PDB entry 7L8W | electron microscopy, 4.10 A resolution (low resolution: residue-level contacts below are approximate; hydrogen-bond / salt-bridge calls are withheld) | chains D and F of the 8 polymer chains in the assembly

Chain D (and F):
Molecule: BG505 SOSIP.v5.2 N241/N289 - gp41
Source organism: Human immunodeficiency virus 1
Notes: chain F of this document is another copy of the same molecule, construct and numbering; everything in this record applies to it too
Amino-acid sequence (145 residues; row label = number of the first residue in the row):
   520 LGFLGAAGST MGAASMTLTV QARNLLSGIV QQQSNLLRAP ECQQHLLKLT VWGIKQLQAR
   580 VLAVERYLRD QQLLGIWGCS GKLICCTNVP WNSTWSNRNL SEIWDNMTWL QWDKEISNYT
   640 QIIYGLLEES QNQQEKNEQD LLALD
Unresolved in the structure: 547-557, 664 (chain F: 520, 547-557, 664)
Disulfide bonds: Cys-598/Cys-604
Covalently attached groups: N-acetylglucosamine (NAG) linked to Asn-611, Asn-618, Asn-637

Interface between chain D and chain F:
Pairs across the interface (28; chain D residue first):
  Met-535(D) / Asn-651(F)
  Thr-538(D) / Ile-595(F)
  Thr-538(D) / Asn-651(F)
  Ala-541(D) / Gln-591(F)
  Arg-542(D) / Gln-591(F)
  Arg-542(D) / Glu-647(F)
  Leu-545(D) / Leu-587(F)
  Leu-545(D) / Arg-588(F)
  Leu-545(D) / Gln-591(F)
  Leu-566(D) / Val-570(F)
  Leu-566(D) / Ile-573(F)
  Leu-566(D) / Lys-574(F)
  Thr-569(D) / Thr-569(F)
  Ile-573(D) / Ile-573(F)
  Leu-576(D) / Leu-576(F)
  Leu-576(D) / Gln-577(F)
  Arg-579(D) / Glu-584(F)
  Val-583(D) / Leu-587(F)
  Tyr-586(D) / Gln-591(F)
  Leu-587(D) / Leu-587(F)
  Gly-600(D) / Gly-594(F)
  Lys-601(D) / Glu-654(F)
  Leu-602(D) / Asn-651(F)
  Leu-602(D) / Glu-654(F)
  Ile-603(D) / Glu-654(F)
  Ile-603(D) / Gln-658(F)
  Cys-605(D) / Gln-658(F)
  Cys-605(D) / Leu-661(F)
Other interface residues (no listed pair), chain D (20 interface residues in all): Ser-534, Val-580
Other interface residues (no listed pair), chain F (22 interface residues in all): Val-580, Leu-581, Val-583, Ser-599, Lys-655

Overview:
20 residues of chain D and 22 residues of chain F are in contact.
Both chains are BG505 SOSIP.v5.2 N241/N289 - gp41 (Human immunodeficiency virus 1). Entry 7L8W (BG505
SOSIP.v5.2 N241/N289 in complex with the polyclonal Fab pAbC-3 from animal Rh.33311 (Wk26 time point)) was
determined by electron microscopy together with 7L7T, 7L7U, 7L85, 7L86, 7L87, 7L88 and 15 further entries from
the same study.
